Entry 3FGA (X-ray diffraction, 2.70 A resolution); this record covers chains B and D of the 5 polymer chains in the assembly.

== Chain B ==
Protein: Serine/threonine-protein phosphatase 2A 56 kDa regulatory subunit gamma isoform
Organism: Homo sapiens
Notes: fragment: sequence database residues 34-436
Reference sequence: Q13362 (2A5G_HUMAN); residues 24-426 here correspond to UniProt positions 34-436 (UniProt number = residue number + 10)
Chain sequence (403 residues; row label = number of the first residue in the row):
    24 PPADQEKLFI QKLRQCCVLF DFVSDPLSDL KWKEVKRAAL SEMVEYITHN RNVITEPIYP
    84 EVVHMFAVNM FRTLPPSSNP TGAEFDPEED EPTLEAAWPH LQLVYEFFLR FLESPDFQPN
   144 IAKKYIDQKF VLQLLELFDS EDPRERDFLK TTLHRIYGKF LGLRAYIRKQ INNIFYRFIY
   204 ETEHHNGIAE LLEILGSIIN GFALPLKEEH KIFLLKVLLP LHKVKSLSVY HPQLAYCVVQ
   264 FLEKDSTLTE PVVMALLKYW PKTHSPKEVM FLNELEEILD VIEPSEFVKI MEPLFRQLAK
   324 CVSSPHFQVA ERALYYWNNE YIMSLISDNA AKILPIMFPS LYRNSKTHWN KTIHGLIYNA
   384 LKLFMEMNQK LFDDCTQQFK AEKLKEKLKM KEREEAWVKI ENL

== Chain D ==
Protein: Shugoshin-like 1
Organism: Homo sapiens
Notes: fragment: sequence database residues 51-96
Reference sequence: Q5FBB7 (SGOL1_HUMAN); numbering as in UniProt (aligned over 51-96)
Chain sequence (47 residues; each row starts with the number of its first residue):
    50 PSTLLKNYQD NNKMLVLALE NEKSKVKEAQ DIILQLRKEC YYLTCQL
Construct notes: insertion (50)
From the paper describing this entry:
  - self-association interface (contacts with another copy of this molecule); pairs are residue here / residue on that copy: Asn61-Asn61 (hydrogen bond), Leu53, Leu54, Leu64, Leu68, Val75, Ile81, Ile82, Leu85, Leu92
  - mutagenesis - N61I: unchanged binding to dimers

== How chain B and chain D interact ==
Pairs across the interface (15):
  Tyr365(B) - Tyr90(D)
  Lys374(B) - Asp80(D)  salt bridge
  His377(B) - Leu83(D)
  Gly378(B) - Leu83(D)
  Tyr381(B) - Lys87(D)
  Tyr381(B) - Tyr90(D)  hydrophobic
  Leu384(B) - Tyr90(D)  hydrophobic
  Lys385(B) - Cys89(D)
  Lys385(B) - Thr93(D)
  Met388(B) - Tyr90(D)  hydrophobic
  Met388(B) - Thr93(D)
  Met388(B) - Cys94(D)  hydrophobic
  Gln392(B) - Thr93(D)  hydrogen bond (side chain-backbone)
  Gln392(B) - Leu96(D)
  Leu394(B) - Cys94(D)
Interface residues without a listed pair, chain D (9 interface residues in all): Arg86
Interface features reported in the paper:
  - specific contacts: Lys374(B)-Asp80(D) (salt bridge)
  - interface residues, chain B: Tyr365(B), His377(B), Tyr381(B), Leu384(B), Met388(B)
  - interface residues, chain D: Asp80(D), Leu83(D), Lys87(D), Tyr90(D), Cys94(D)

== Summary ==
10 residues of chain B face 9 of chain D across their interface; the contacts include 1 hydrogen bond and 1
salt bridge. Polar pairs include Lys374(B)-Asp80(D) and Gln392(B)-Thr93(D). The paper describes a salt bridge
between Lys374(B) and Asp80(D). The paper reports that N61I of chain D leaves binding to dimers unchanged;
interface residues Tyr365(B), His377(B) and Asp80(D) among others.
Chain B is Serine/threonine-protein phosphatase 2A 56 kDa regulatory subunit gamma isoform and chain D is
Shugoshin-like 1, both from Homo sapiens; the structure, Structural Basis of PP2A and Sgo interaction, was
determined by X-ray diffraction.
